Entry 8UBD (electron microscopy, 3.05 A resolution); this record covers chains A and H of the 9 polymer chains in the assembly.

Chain A:
Name: Reverse transcriptase
From: Bordetella phage BPP-1
UniProt: Q775D8 (Q775D8_BPBPP); residue numbers follow UniProt; this construct covers 1-328
Sequence (328 residues; row label = number of the first residue in the row):
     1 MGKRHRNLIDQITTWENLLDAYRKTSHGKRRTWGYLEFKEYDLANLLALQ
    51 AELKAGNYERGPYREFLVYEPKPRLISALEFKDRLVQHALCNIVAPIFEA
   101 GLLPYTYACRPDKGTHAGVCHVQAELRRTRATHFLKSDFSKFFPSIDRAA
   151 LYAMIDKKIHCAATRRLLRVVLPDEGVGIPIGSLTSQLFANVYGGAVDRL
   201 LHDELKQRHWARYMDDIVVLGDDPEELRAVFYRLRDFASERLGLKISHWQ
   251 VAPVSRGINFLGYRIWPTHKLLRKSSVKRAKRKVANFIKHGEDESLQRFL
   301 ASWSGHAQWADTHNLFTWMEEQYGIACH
Not modelled in the structure: 70-72

Chain H:
Molecule: Diversity-generating retroelement (DGR) RNA TR
Sequence (36 nucleotides; numbered 99 to 134; the number before each row is that of its first residue):
    99 CGCUGCUGCGCGGCGUCUGUGCCCAUCACCUUCUUG
Not modelled in the structure: 99-116, 130-134

How chain A and chain H interact:
Contacting residue pairs (30; chain A residue first):
  Lys29(A) with G117(H), sugar contact; U118(H), salt bridge to the phosphate
  Arg64(A) with G117(H), salt bridge to the phosphate
  Phe66(A) with G117(H), phosphate contact
  Ile76(A) with G117(H), base contact
  Ser77(A) with G117(H), sugar contact
  Ala78(A) with G117(H), sugar contact
  Arg84(A) with G117(H), phosphate contact; U118(H), salt bridge to the phosphate
  His88(A) with G119(H), salt bridge to the phosphate
  Cys109(A) with G119(H), sugar contact
  Asp112(A) with C121(H), hydrogen bond to the phosphate
  Lys113(A) with C120(H), hydrogen bond to the sugar
  Gly114(A) with C120(H), sugar contact
  Thr115(A) with C120(H), hydrogen bond to the base
  His116(A) with C121(H), hydrogen bond to the sugar
  Ile181(A) with G117(H), base contact
  Gly182(A) with G117(H), hydrogen bond to the sugar; U118(H), sugar contact
  Ser183(A) with U118(H), hydrogen bond to the sugar
  Leu184(A) with U118(H), hydrogen bond to the sugar; G119(H), sugar contact
  Gln187(A) with U118(H), hydrogen bond to the base
  Tyr213(A) with G119(H), hydrogen bond to the base; C120(H), base contact
  Arg298(A) with A123(H), hydrogen bond to the base; U124(H), base contact
  Ala301(A) with C122(H), hydrogen bond to the sugar; A123(H), sugar contact
  Ser302(A) with C122(H), sugar contact
Interface residues without a listed pair, chain A (26 interface residues in all): Arg110, Pro111, Gly305

Overview:
Chain A and chain H form an interface of 26 and 8 residues respectively, with 11 hydrogen bonds and 4 salt
bridges. Among the polar pairs are Thr115(A)-C120(H), Gln187(A)-U118(H) and Tyr213(A)-G119(H).
Here chain A is Reverse transcriptase (Bordetella phage BPP-1) and chain H is Diversity-generating
retroelement (DGR) RNA TR. Entry 8UBD (Diversity-generating retroelement (DGR) ribonucleoprotein reverse
transcriptase - Pre-active State 2) was determined by electron microscopy, deposited together with 8UB7, 8UB8,
8UB9, 8UBA, 8UBB, 8UBC, 8UBE and 8UBF.
